Entry 5R11 (X-ray diffraction, 1.82 A resolution); this record covers chains A and B.

[Chain A]
Name: Pre-mRNA-splicing factor 8
From: Saccharomyces cerevisiae (strain ATCC 204508 / S288c)
Notes: fragment: yPrp8 RNaseH
Reference sequence: P33334 (PRP8_YEAST); residues 1836-2090 here = UniProt positions 1836-2090
Amino-acid sequence (258 residues; numbered 1833 to 2090; the number before each row is that of its first residue):
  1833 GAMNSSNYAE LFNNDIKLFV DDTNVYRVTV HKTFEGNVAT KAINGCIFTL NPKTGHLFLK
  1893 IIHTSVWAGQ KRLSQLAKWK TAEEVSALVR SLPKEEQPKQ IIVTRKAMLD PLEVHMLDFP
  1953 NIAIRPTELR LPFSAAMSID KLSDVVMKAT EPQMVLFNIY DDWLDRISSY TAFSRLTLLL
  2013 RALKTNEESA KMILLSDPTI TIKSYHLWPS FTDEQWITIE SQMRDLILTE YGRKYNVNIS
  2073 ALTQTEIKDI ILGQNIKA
Not modelled in the structure: 2070-2090
Construct notes: expression tag (1833-1835)

[Chain B]
Name: A1 cistron-splicing factor AAR2
From: Saccharomyces cerevisiae (strain ATCC 204508 / S288c)
Notes: fragment: GAMA - Aar2(1-152) - SSSSS - Aar2(171-317); engineered mutation(s): L153_D170delinsSSSSS
Reference sequence: P32357 (AAR2_YEAST); aligned to UniProt positions 1-317 over residues 1-317
Amino-acid sequence (308 residues; row label = number of the first residue in the row; note: 13 numbers in that range are skipped by the numbering (no residue carries them; nothing is unmodelled there); numbers below 1 keep their minus sign (Gly-3 is residue -3)):
    -3 GAMAMNTVPF TSAPIEVTIG IDQYSFNVKE NQPFHGIKDI PIGHVHVIHF QHADNSSMRY
    57 GYWFDCRMGN FYIQYDPKDG LYKMMEERDG AKFENIVHNF KERQMMVSYP KIDEDDTWYN
   117 LTEFVQMDKI RKIVRKDENQ FSYVDSSMTT VQENEL
   166 SSSSSDPAHS LNYTVINFKS REAIRPGHEM EDFLDKSYYL NTVMLQGIFK NSSNYFGELQ
   226 FAFLNAMFFG NYGSSLQWHA MIELICSSAT VPKHMLDKLD EILYYQIKTL PEQYSDILLN
   286 ERVWNICLYS SFQKNSLHNT EKIMENKYPE LL
Not modelled in the structure: -3 to 0, 166-169
Construct notes: expression tag (-3 to 0); conflict Ser166 (Leu153 in P32357), Ser167 (Lys154 in P32357), Ser170 (Leu157 in P32357)
Curated features (UniProtKB/Swiss-Prot):
  - region: Leu261 to Ile282 (Leucine-zipper)
  - modified residue: Ser253 (Phosphoserine), Thr274 (Phosphothreonine)

[How chain A and chain B interact]
Residue-residue contacts - 16 pairs, chain A then chain B:
  Gln1907(A) with Met195(B); Leu199(B)
  Leu1908(A) with Met195(B), hydrophobic
  Trp1911(A) with Glu194(B); Met195(B), hydrophobic; Phe198(B), hydrophobic
  Asp1942(A) with Lys184(B), salt bridge
  Glu1945(A) with Lys184(B), salt bridge
  Val1946(A) with Glu194(B); Phe198(B), hydrophobic
  His1947(A) with Glu194(B)
  Leu1949(A) with Lys184(B); Ser185(B); Arg186(B); Ile189(B), hydrophobic
  Asp1950(A) with Arg186(B), salt bridge

[Summary]
Chain A and chain B form an interface of 9 and 8 residues respectively, with 3 salt bridges. Polar pairs
include Asp1942(A)-Lys184(B), Glu1945(A)-Lys184(B) and Asp1950(A)-Arg186(B).
Here chain A is Pre-mRNA-splicing factor 8 and chain B is A1 cistron-splicing factor AAR2, both from
Saccharomyces cerevisiae (strain ATCC 204508 / S288c). Entry 5R11 (PanDDA analysis group deposition --
Auto-refined data of Aar2/RNaseH for ground state model 15, DMSO-free) was determined by X-ray diffraction
together with 5QY1, 5QY2, 5QY3, 5QY4, 5QY5, 5QY6 and 128 further entries from the same study.
